Entry 7FI8 (X-ray diffraction, 2.80 A resolution); this record covers chains A and C of the 3 polymer chains in the assembly.

Chain A:
Name: NKG2-D type II integral membrane protein
Organism: Homo sapiens
Reference sequence: P26718 (NKG2D_HUMAN); numbering as in UniProt (aligned over 80-216)
Chain sequence (139 residues; numbered 78 to 216; the number before each row is that of its first residue):
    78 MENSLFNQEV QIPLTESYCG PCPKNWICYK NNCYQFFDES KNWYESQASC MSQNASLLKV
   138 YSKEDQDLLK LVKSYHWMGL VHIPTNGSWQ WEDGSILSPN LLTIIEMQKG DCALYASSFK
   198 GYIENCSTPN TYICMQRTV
Unresolved in the structure: 78-92, 216
Construct notes: initiating methionine (78); expression tag (79)
Disulfides: Cys96-Cys105, Cys99-Cys110, Cys127-Cys211, Cys189-Cys203
Swiss-Prot annotation at these positions:
  - glycosylation (N-linked (GlcNAc...) asparagine): Asn131, Asn163, Asn202

Chain C:
Name: MHC class I polypeptide-related sequence A
Organism: Homo sapiens
Reference sequence: Q29983 (MICA_HUMAN); residues 1-274 here correspond to UniProt positions 24-297 (UniProt number = residue number + 23)
Chain sequence (275 residues; numbered 0 to 274; the number before each row is that of its first residue; numbering starts at 0):
     0 MEPHSLRYNL TVLIWDGSVQ SGFLTEVHLD GQPFLRCDRQ KCRAKPQGQW AEDVLGNKTW
    60 DRETRDLTGN GKDLRMTLAH IKDQKEGLHS LQEIRVCEIH EDNSTRSSIH FYYDGELFLS
   120 NNLETKEWTM PQSSRAQTLA MNVRNFWKED AMKTKTHWHA MHADCLQELR RYLKSGVVLR
   180 RTVPPMVNVT RSEASEGNIT VTCRASGFYP WNITLSWRQD GVSLSHDTQQ WGDVLPDGNG
   240 TYQTWVATRI CQGEEQRFTC YMEHSGNHST HPVPS
Unresolved in the structure: 45-57
Construct notes: initiating methionine (0); engineered mutation Ile13 (Ser36 in Q29983), Ile108 (Gln131 in Q29983), Asn120 (Gln143 in Q29983), Trp146 (Leu169 in Q29983), Trp157 (Tyr180 in Q29983)
Disulfides: Cys36-Cys41, Cys96-Cys164, Cys202-Cys259
Swiss-Prot annotation at these positions:
  - glycosylation (N-linked (GlcNAc...) asparagine): Asn8, Asn56, Asn187, Asn197, Asn238

Chain A / chain C interface:
Contacting residue pairs (31):
  Lys147(A) - Met151(C)
  Leu148(A) - Met151(C)  hydrophobic
  Ser151(A) - Lys71(C)
  Tyr152(A) - Arg38(C)
  Tyr152(A) - Lys71(C)
  Tyr152(A) - Arg74(C)  hydrogen bond
  Tyr152(A) - Met75(C)  hydrophobic
  Ile182(A) - Ala78(C)  hydrophobic
  Ile182(A) - His79(C)
  Met184(A) - Gly16(C)
  Met184(A) - Ser17(C)
  Met184(A) - Val18(C)  hydrogen bond (backbone-backbone)
  Met184(A) - Arg74(C)
  Met184(A) - Ala78(C)  hydrophobic
  Gln185(A) - Ser17(C)
  Gln185(A) - Val18(C)  hydrogen bond (side chain-backbone)
  Gln185(A) - Gln19(C)
  Gln185(A) - Ser20(C)  hydrogen bond
  Gln185(A) - Arg74(C)
  Lys186(A) - Asp15(C)
  Lys186(A) - Ser17(C)  hydrogen bond (backbone-side chain)
  Ala193(A) - Met75(C)  hydrophobic
  Ser194(A) - Asp149(C)
  Lys197(A) - Glu148(C)
  Tyr199(A) - Met75(C)  hydrophobic
  Tyr199(A) - His79(C)  hydrogen bond
  Tyr199(A) - Phe145(C)
  Glu201(A) - Arg38(C)  salt bridge
  Glu201(A) - Arg74(C)  salt bridge
  Thr205(A) - Ser20(C)  hydrogen bond
  Asn207(A) - Arg38(C)
Also at the interface, not in a pair above, chain A (18 interface residues in all): Glu183, Pro206, Thr208
Also at the interface, not in a pair above, chain C (17 interface residues in all): Asp72

Summary:
18 residues of chain A and 17 residues of chain C are in contact; the contacts include 7 hydrogen bonds and 2
salt bridges. Polar pairs include Glu201(A)-Arg38(C), Glu201(A)-Arg74(C) and Tyr152(A)-Arg74(C).
Chain A is NKG2-D type II integral membrane protein and chain C is MHC class I polypeptide-related sequence A,
both from Homo sapiens; the structure, Crystal structure of human MICA mutants in complex with natural killer
cell receptor NKG2D, was determined by X-ray diffraction.
